PDB entry 1JHK | X-ray diffraction, 2.51 A resolution | chains L and H

# Chain L
Protein: Ig kappa-chain
Source organism: Mus musculus
UniProtKB: Q8VCP0 (Q8VCP0); residues 1-214 here correspond to UniProt positions 15-228 (UniProt number = residue number + 14)
Chain sequence (214 residues; each row starts with the number of its first residue):
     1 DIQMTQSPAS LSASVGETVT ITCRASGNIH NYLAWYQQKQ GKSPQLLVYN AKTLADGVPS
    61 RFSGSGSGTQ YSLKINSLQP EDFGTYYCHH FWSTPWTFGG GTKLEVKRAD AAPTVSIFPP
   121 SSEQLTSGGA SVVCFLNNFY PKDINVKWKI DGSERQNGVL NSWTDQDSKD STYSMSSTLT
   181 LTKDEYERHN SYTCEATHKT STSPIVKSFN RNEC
Unresolved in the structure: 214
Cystine bridges: Cys23-Cys88, Cys134-Cys194

# Chain H
Protein: Ig gamma-1-chain
Source organism: Mus musculus
UniProtKB: P01869 (IGH1M_MOUSE); the construct lacks a stretch of the UniProt sequence and is renumbered around it, so the offset changes along the chain: 1-52 = UniProt 12-63; 53-82 = UniProt 65-94; 83-99 = UniProt 98-114; 101-215 = UniProt 115-229
Chain sequence (218 residues; numbered 1 to 215 plus 4 insertion-coded residues; 1 number in that range is skipped by the numbering (no residue carries it; nothing is unmodelled there); the number before each row is that of its first residue; a row labelled like 82A-82C holds insertion residues (82A, then the next letters in order)):
     1 QIQLVQSGPE LKKPGETVRI SCKASDYSFM TSGMQWVQQM PGKGLKWIGW LN
   52A T
    53 QSGVPEYAED FKGRFAFSLE TSATTAYLQI
82A-82C NNL
    83 KNEDTATYFC ATWGGNS
   101 AYWGQGTTLT VSSAKTTPPS VYPLAPGSAA QTNSMVTLGC LVKGYFPEPV TVTWNSGSLS
   161 SGVHTFPAVL QSDLYTLSSS VTVPSSTWPS ETVTCNVAHP ASSTKVDKKI VPRDC
Unresolved in the structure: 1, 28-30, 73-75, 128-131, 214-215
Cystine bridges: Cys22-Cys92, Cys140-Cys195

# Chain L / chain H interface
Contacting residue pairs (74; chain L residue first):
  Tyr36(L) with Ala101(H); Trp103(H), hydrogen bond
  Gln38(L) with Gln39(H), hydrogen bond
  Gly41(L) with Phe91(H)
  Ser43(L) with Phe91(H); Gly104(H), hydrogen bond (side chain-backbone); Gln105(H), hydrogen bond (side chain-backbone)
  Pro44(L) with Leu45(H), hydrophobic; Trp103(H)
  Leu46(L) with Ser99(H); Ala101(H)
  Tyr49(L) with Gly97(H); Asn98(H), hydrogen bond
  Leu54(L) with Asn98(H), hydrogen bond (backbone-side chain)
  Ala55(L) with Asn98(H)
  Asp56(L) with Asn98(H), hydrogen bond (backbone-side chain)
  Tyr87(L) with Gln39(H); Lys43(H); Gly44(H); Leu45(H)
  His89(L) with Gln35(H); Trp47(H)
  Thr94(L) with Trp47(H); Glu58(H), hydrogen bond
  Pro95(L) with Trp47(H), hydrophobic; Ala60(H), hydrophobic
  Trp96(L) with Gln35(H); Trp47(H); Trp50(H), hydrophobic; Trp95(H), hydrophobic
  Phe98(L) with Val37(H), hydrophobic; Leu45(H); Trp47(H), hydrophobic
  Ser116(L) with Thr137(H)
  Phe118(L) with Leu124(H); Ala125(H); Pro126(H); Thr137(H)
  Pro119(L) with Ala125(H); Arg213(H), hydrogen bond (backbone-side chain)
  Pro120(L) with Arg213(H), hydrogen bond (backbone-side chain)
  Ser121(L) with Tyr122(H); Pro123(H); Arg213(H)
  Glu123(L) with Val121(H); Lys208(H), salt bridge
  Gln124(L) with Tyr122(H); Lys143(H)
  Ser127(L) with Tyr122(H)
  Ser131(L) with Leu141(H); Lys143(H), hydrogen bond
  Val133(L) with Leu124(H), hydrophobic
  Phe135(L) with Leu138(H); Phe166(H), hydrophobic; Ser178(H); Ser179(H); Ser180(H)
  Asn137(L) with His164(H), hydrogen bond; Phe166(H); Ser180(H), hydrogen bond
  Leu160(L) with Gln171(H)
  Asn161(L) with Val169(H)
  Ser162(L) with Phe166(H); Pro167(H), hydrogen bond (side chain-backbone); Val169(H)
  Trp163(L) with Pro167(H)
  Thr164(L) with Phe166(H); Pro167(H)
  Ser174(L) with His164(H), hydrogen bond; Phe166(H)
  Met175(L) with Phe166(H)
  Ser176(L) with Phe166(H); Ser178(H), hydrogen bond
  Thr180(L) with Lys143(H)
Interface residues without a listed pair, chain L (41 interface residues in all): Lys42, Thr53, Asn138, Lys169
Interface residues without a listed pair, chain H (46 interface residues in all): Lys46, Tyr59, Gly106, Gly127, Gly139, Ser160, Thr165

# Summary
41 residues of chain L face 46 of chain H across their interface, with 16 hydrogen bonds and 1 salt bridge.
Polar pairs include Glu123(L)-Lys208(H), Tyr36(L)-Trp103(H) and Gln38(L)-Gln39(H).
Chain L is Ig kappa-chain and chain H is Ig gamma-1-chain, both from Mus musculus; the structure, Crystal
structure of the anti-estradiol antibody 57-2, was determined by X-ray diffraction (same publication as 1JGL).
